Entry 2G7O (X-ray diffraction, 1.40 A resolution); this record covers chain A.

== Chain A ==
Molecule: Protein traM
Source organism: Escherichia coli
Notes: fragment: TraM 58-127
Reference sequence: P10026 (TRAM1_ECOLI); residue numbers follow UniProt; this construct covers 58-127
Sequence (70 residues; row label = number of the first residue in the row):
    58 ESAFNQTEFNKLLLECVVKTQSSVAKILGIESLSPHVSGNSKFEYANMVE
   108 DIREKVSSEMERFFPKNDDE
Disordered / not traced: 58-59
Swiss-Prot annotation at these positions:
  - mutagenesis: Lys76 (K76E: 100,000-fold decrease in conjugation efficiency, but tetramerizes and binds DNA normally), Glu88 (E88L/Q: Increased homotetramer stability), Lys99 (K99E: 100,000-fold decrease in conjugation efficiency, but tetramerizes and binds DNA normally. Binds less well to TraD. May be dominant over wild-type. Partially rescued by a TraD E-712 mutation), Val106 (V106A: 2000-fold decrease in conjugation efficiency, but tetramerizes and binds DNA normally), Arg110 (R110E: 33,000-fold decrease in conjugation efficiency, but tetramerize and bind DNA normally), Phe121 (F121S: Alters oligomerization, probably more dimers than tetramers)
What the authors report for this chain:
  - self-association interface (contacts with another copy of this molecule); pairs are residue here / residue on that copy: Lys83-Asp108 (salt bridge), Glu88-Glu88 (hydrogen bond), Phe100-Ile87, Met105-Ile87, Phe120-Phe61, Phe120-Phe66, Phe121-Phe61, Phe121-Phe66, Phe61, Phe66, Leu70, Val74, Thr77, Ile87, Phe120, Phe121
  - contacts within the chain: Leu85-Tyr102, Leu85-Met105, Leu85-Ile109
  - mutagenesis - K99E: decreased binding to TraD (citing earlier work)
  - mutagenesis - K99E: unchanged binding to DNA (citing earlier work)
  - mutagenesis - E88L, E88Q: increased stability in response to pH
  - mutagenesis - E88L, E88Q: unchanged binding to sbmABC DNA

== Summary ==
From UniProt: 6 mutagenesis sites. The paper reports that E88L and E88Q increase stability in response to pH;
a self-association interface involving Phe61, Phe66 and Leu70 among others.
Chain A is Protein traM (Escherichia coli); the structure, Protonation-mediated structural flexibility in the
F conjugation regulatory protein, TraM, was determined by X-ray diffraction together with 2G9E from the same
study.
